Entry 2XLN (X-ray diffraction, 2.40 A resolution); this record covers chain A.

[Chain A]
Molecule: D-alanyl-D-alanine carboxypeptidase,
From: Actinomadura sp
Notes: EC 3.4.16.4
UniProtKB: P39045 (DAC_ACTSP); residues 1-489 here correspond to UniProt positions 50-538 (UniProt number = residue number + 49)
Sequence (489 residues; row label = number of the first residue in the row):
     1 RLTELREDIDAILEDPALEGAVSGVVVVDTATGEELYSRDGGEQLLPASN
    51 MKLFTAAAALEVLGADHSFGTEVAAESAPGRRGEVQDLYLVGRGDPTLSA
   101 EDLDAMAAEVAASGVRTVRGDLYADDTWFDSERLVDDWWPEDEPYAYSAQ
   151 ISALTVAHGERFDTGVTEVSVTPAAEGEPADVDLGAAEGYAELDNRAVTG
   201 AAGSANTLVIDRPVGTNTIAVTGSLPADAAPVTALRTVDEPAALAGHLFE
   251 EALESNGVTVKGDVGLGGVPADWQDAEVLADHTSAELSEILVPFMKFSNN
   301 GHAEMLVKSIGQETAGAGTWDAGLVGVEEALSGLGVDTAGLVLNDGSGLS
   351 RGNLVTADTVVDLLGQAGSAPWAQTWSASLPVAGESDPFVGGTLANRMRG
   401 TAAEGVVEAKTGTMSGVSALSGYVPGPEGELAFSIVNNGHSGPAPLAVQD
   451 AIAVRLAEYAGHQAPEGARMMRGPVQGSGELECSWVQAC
Unresolved in the structure: 468-489
Swiss-Prot annotation at these positions:
  - active site: Ser-49 (Acyl-ester intermediate), Lys-52 (Proton acceptor), Ser-298
  - binding site (substrate): Lys-410
Glycans and other covalent adducts: compound EWA linked to Ser-49
Bound ions: Co2+: Glu-188, His-247, Glu-251
Ligand contacts: EWA ([(1S)-1-{[(2,6-dimethoxyphenyl)carbonyl]amino}ethyl]boronic acid): Ala-48, Lys-52, Tyr-147, Phe-297, Ser-298, Asn-300, Ser-347, Gly-348, Leu-349, Thr-393, Gly-412, Thr-413, Met-414
Reported in the primary citation:
  - binding site for EWA: Ser-49, Tyr-147, Asn-300, Leu-349, Thr-413
  - catalytic residues: Ser-49, Thr-413
  - conformationally variable residues (side-chain flip): Tyr-147

[Summary]
Covalently linked compound EWA: at Ser-49. Glu-188, His-247 and Glu-251 coordinate Co2+. Curated annotation
(UniProt) lists 3 active-site residues and substrate-binding residue Lys-410. From the paper: catalytic
residues Ser-49 and Thr-413; a binding site for EWA at Ser-49, Tyr-147 and Asn-300 among others.
Chain A is D-alanyl-D-alanine carboxypeptidase, (Actinomadura sp); the structure, Crystal structure of a
complex between Actinomadura R39 DD-peptidase and a boronate inhibitor, was determined by X-ray diffraction.
